9GC3 - chains B and D of the 5 polymer chains in the assembly; structure by electron microscopy, 2.46 A resolution.

# Chain B
Protein: Transcription factor tau 91 kDa subunit
From: Saccharomyces cerevisiae
UniProt: Q06339 (TFC6_YEAST); residue numbers follow UniProt; this construct covers 1-672
Amino-acid sequence (685 residues; each row starts with the number of its first residue; numbers below 1 keep their minus sign (His-12 is residue -12)):
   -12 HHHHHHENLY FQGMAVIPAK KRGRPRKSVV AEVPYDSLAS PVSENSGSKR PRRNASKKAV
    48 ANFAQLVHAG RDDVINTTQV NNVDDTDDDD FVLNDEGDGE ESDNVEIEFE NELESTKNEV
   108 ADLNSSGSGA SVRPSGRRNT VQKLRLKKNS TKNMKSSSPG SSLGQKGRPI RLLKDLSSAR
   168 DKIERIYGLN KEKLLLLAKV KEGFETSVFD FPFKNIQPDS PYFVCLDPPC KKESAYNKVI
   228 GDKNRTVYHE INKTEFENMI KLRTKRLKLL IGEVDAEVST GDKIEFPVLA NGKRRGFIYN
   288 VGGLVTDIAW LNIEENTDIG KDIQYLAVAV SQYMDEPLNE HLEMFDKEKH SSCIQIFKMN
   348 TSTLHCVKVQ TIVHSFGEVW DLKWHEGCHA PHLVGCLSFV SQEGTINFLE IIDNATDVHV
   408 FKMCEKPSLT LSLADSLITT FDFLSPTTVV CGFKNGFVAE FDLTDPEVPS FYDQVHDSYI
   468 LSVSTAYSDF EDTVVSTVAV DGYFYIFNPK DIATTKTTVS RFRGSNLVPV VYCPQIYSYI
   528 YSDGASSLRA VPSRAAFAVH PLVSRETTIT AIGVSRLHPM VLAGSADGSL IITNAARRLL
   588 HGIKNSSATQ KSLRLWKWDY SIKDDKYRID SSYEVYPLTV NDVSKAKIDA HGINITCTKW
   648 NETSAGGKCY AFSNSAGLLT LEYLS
Disordered / not traced: -12 to 136
Construct notes: expression tag (-12 to 0)
Curated features (UniProtKB/Swiss-Prot):
  - DNA-binding region: Ala6 to Ala18 (A.T hook)
From the paper describing this entry:
  - binding site for the 40-nt DNA strand (chain D): Lys591, Asn628

# Chain D
Molecule: 40-nt DNA strand
From: Saccharomyces cerevisiae
Sequence (40 nucleotides; each row starts with the number of its first residue):
    46 GCCGATGAAA CCCTGGTTCG ATTCTAGGAG ATGGCATTTT

# Interface between chain B and chain D
Residue-residue contacts (8; chain B residue first):
  Pro548(B) with DA76(D), phosphate contact
  Lys591(B) with DG79(D), hydrogen bond to the base; DC80(D), base contact
  Ser594(B) with DT77(D), hydrogen bond to the phosphate
  Val627(B) with DA76(D), phosphate contact; DT77(D), sugar contact
  Asn628(B) with DG75(D), base contact; DA76(D), sugar contact
Interface residues without a listed pair, chain B (7 interface residues in all): Leu159, Ser593

# Overview
Chain B and chain D form an interface of 7 and 5 residues respectively, with 2 hydrogen bonds. Among the polar
pairs are Lys591(B)-DG79(D) and Ser594(B)-DT77(D). Curated annotation (UniProt) lists a DNA-binding region on
chain B. The paper reports a binding site for the 40-nt DNA strand (chain D) at Lys591(B) and Asn628(B).
Chain B is Transcription factor tau 91 kDa subunit and chain D is a 40-nt DNA strand, both from Saccharomyces
cerevisiae; the structure, yeast TFIIIC TauB subcomplex bound to a tRNA gene, was determined by electron
microscopy together with 9GCK from the same study.
